PDB entry 6BHX | X-ray diffraction, 2.94 A resolution | chains A and B of the 5 polymer chains in the assembly

[Chain A (and B)]
Name: Single-stranded DNA-binding protein A
Source organism: Bacillus subtilis (strain 168)
Notes: chain B of this document is another copy of the same molecule, construct and numbering; everything in this record applies to it too
UniProtKB: P37455 (SSBA_BACSU); residue numbers follow UniProt; this construct covers 1-116
Amino-acid sequence (132 residues; row label = number of the first residue in the row; numbers below 1 keep their minus sign (His-15 is residue -15)):
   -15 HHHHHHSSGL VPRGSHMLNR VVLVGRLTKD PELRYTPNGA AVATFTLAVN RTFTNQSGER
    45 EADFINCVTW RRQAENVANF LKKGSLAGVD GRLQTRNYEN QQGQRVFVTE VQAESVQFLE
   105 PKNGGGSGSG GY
Disordered / not traced: -15 to -3, 39-44, 83-86, 106-116 (chain B: -15 to -3, 38-44, 84, 104-116)
Construct notes: expression tag (-15 to 0)
Swiss-Prot annotation at these positions:
  - modified residue: Tyr82 (Phosphotyrosine)
Reported in the primary citation:
  - binding site for the 30-nt DNA strand: His0, Tyr19, Asn34, Phe37, Phe48, Asn50, Arg55, Arg56, Gln57, Asn60, Val100, Phe102
  - self-association interface (contacts with another copy of this molecule); pairs are residue here / residue on that copy: Leu17-Lys67 (backbone contact), Tyr19-Arg10, Asn22-Glu45 (backbone contact)

[Interface between chain A and chain B]
Contacting residue pairs (5):
  Val6(A) - Val6(B)  hydrophobic
  Val8(A) - Gln101(B)
  Leu70(A) - Leu103(B)  hydrophobic
  Gln101(A) - Val8(B)
  Leu103(A) - Leu70(B)  hydrophobic

[Summary]
The chain A/chain B interface involves 5 residues from each chain. From the paper: a binding site for the
30-nt DNA strand at His0(A), Tyr19(A) and Asn34(A) among others; a self-association interface involving
Leu17(A), Tyr19(A) and Asn22(A).
Both chains are Single-stranded DNA-binding protein A (Bacillus subtilis (strain 168)). Entry 6BHX (B.
subtilis SsbA with DNA) was determined by X-ray diffraction (same publication as 6BHW).
